3IPQ - chains A and B; structure by X-ray diffraction, 2.00 A resolution.

# Chain A
Name: Oxysterols receptor LXR-alpha
Organism: Homo sapiens
Notes: fragment: Ligand binding domain:
UniProt: Q13133 (NR1H3_HUMAN); residue numbers follow UniProt; this construct covers 182-447
Sequence (283 residues; numbered 165 to 447; the number before each row is that of its first residue):
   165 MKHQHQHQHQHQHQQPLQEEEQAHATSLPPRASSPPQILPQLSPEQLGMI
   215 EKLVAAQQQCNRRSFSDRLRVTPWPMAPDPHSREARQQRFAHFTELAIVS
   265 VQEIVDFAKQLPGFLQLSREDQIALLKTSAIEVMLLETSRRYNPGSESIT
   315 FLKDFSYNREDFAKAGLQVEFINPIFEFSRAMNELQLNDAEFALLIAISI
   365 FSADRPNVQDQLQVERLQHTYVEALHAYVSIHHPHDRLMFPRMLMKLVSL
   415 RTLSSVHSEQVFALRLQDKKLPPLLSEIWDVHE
Disordered / not traced: 165-204, 223-235, 240-247, 446-447
Construct notes: expression tag (165-181)
Residues lining bound ligands: LXR-alpha (965; [3-(3-{[2-chloro-3-(trifluoromethyl)benzyl](2,2-diphenylethyl)amino}propoxy)phenyl]acetic acid): Phe254, Phe257, Thr258, Leu260, Ala261, Val263, Ser264, Glu267, Ile295, Met298, Leu299, Glu301, Thr302, Arg305, Ile313, Thr314, Phe315, Leu316, Phe326, Leu331, Phe335, Ile336, Ile339, Phe340, His421, Gln424, Val425, Leu428, Leu435, Trp443

# Chain B
Name: Nuclear receptor coactivator 1
Notes: EC 2.3.1.48; fragment: Steroid receptor co-activator 1:
UniProt: Q15788 (NCOA1_HUMAN); residues 675-699 here correspond to UniProt positions 676-700 (UniProt number = residue number + 1)
Sequence (25 residues; row label = number of the first residue in the row):
   675 CPSSHSSLTERHKILHRLLQEGSPS
Disordered / not traced: 675-680, 696-699
Curated features (UniProtKB/Swiss-Prot):
  - motif: Leu689 to Leu693 (LXXLL motif 4)
  - modified residue: Ser697 (Phosphoserine)

# Interface between chain A and chain B
Residue-residue contacts (26):
  Val269(A) with Leu689(B), hydrophobic; Leu693(B), hydrophobic
  Lys273(A) with Leu692(B), hydrogen bond (side chain-backbone); Leu693(B), hydrogen bond (side chain-backbone); Glu695(B), hydrogen bond (side chain-backbone)
  Phe278(A) with Leu693(B), hydrophobic
  Arg283(A) with His690(B); Leu693(B)
  Glu284(A) with Ser681(B); Leu682(B), hydrogen bond (side chain-backbone); Thr683(B), hydrogen bond
  Gln286(A) with Leu693(B)
  Ile287(A) with Thr683(B); His686(B); Leu693(B), hydrophobic
  Ala288(A) with Leu682(B), hydrophobic
  Leu290(A) with Leu693(B), hydrophobic
  Lys291(A) with His686(B), hydrogen bond
  Asn371(A) with Leu682(B)
  Pro437(A) with Ile688(B), hydrophobic
  Leu438(A) with Ile688(B)
  Glu441(A) with Arg685(B); His686(B), hydrogen bond (backbone-side chain); Lys687(B), hydrogen bond (side chain-backbone); Ile688(B), hydrogen bond (side chain-backbone); Leu689(B), hydrogen bond (side chain-backbone)
Also at the interface, not in a pair above, chain A (16 interface residues in all): Gln266, Ile442
Also at the interface, not in a pair above, chain B (13 interface residues in all): Gln694

# Summary
The interface between chain A and chain B involves 16 residues on one side and 13 on the other, with 10
hydrogen bonds. Polar pairs include Lys273(A)-Leu692(B), Lys273(A)-Leu693(B) and Lys273(A)-Glu695(B). Chain A
binds LXR-alpha.
Here chain A is Oxysterols receptor LXR-alpha (Homo sapiens) and chain B is Nuclear receptor coactivator 1.
Entry 3IPQ (X-ray structure of GW3965 synthetic agonist bound to the LXR-alpha) was determined by X-ray
diffraction (same publication as 3IPS and 3IPU).
